PDB entry 5XAA | X-ray diffraction, 3.20 A resolution | chain A

== Chain A ==
Name: Sarcoplasmic/endoplasmic reticulum calcium ATPase 1
Organism: Oryctolagus cuniculus
Notes: EC 3.6.3.8
UniProt: P04191 (AT2A1_RABIT), isoform P04191-2; numbering as in UniProt (aligned over 1-994)
Amino-acid sequence (995 residues; row label = number of the first residue in the row; numbering starts at 0):
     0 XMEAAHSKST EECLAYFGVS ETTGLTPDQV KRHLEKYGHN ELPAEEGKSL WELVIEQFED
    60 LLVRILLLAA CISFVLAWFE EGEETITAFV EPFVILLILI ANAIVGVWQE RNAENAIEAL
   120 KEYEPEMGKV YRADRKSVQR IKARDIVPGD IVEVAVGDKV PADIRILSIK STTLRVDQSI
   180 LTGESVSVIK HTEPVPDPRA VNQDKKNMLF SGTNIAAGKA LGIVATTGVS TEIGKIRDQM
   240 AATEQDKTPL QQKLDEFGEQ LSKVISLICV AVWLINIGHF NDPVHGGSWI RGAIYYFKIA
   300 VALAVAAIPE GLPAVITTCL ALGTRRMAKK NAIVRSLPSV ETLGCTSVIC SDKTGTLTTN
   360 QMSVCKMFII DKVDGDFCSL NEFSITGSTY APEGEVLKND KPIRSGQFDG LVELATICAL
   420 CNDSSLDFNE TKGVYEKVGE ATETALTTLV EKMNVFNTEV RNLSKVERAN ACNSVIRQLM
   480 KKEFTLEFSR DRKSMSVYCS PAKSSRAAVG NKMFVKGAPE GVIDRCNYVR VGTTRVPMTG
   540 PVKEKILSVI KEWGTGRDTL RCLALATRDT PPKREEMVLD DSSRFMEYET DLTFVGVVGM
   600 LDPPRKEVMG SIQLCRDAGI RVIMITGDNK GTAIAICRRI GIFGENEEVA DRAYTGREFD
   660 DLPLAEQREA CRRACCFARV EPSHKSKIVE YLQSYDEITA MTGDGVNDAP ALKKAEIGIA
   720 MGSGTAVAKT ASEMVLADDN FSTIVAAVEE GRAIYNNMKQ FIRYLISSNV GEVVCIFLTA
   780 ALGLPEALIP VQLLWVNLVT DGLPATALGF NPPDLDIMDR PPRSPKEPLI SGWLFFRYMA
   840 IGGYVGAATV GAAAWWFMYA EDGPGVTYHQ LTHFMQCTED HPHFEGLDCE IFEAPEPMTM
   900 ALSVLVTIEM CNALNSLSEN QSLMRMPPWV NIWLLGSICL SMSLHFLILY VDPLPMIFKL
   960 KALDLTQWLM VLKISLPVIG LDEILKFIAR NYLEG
Modified / non-standard residues: ACE (acetyl group) at position 0
Construct notes: acetylation (0)
Ion coordination: Mg2+: Asp-351, Thr-353, Asp-703
Ligand contacts:
  - tetrafluoroaluminate (ALF): Thr-181, Gly-182, Glu-183, Asp-351, Lys-352, Thr-353, Ile-624, Thr-625, Gly-626, Lys-684, Asp-703, Asn-706, Asp-707
  - thapsigargin (TG1; octanoic acid [3S-[3alpha, 3abeta, 4alpha, 6beta, 6abeta, 7beta, 8alpha(Z), 9balpha]]-6-(acetyloxy)-2,3,-3a,4,5,6,6a,7,8,9b-decahydro-3,3a-dihydroxy-3,6,9-trimethyl-8-[(2-methyl-1-oxo-2-butenyl)ox y]-2-oxo-4-(1-oxobutoxy)-azuleno[4,5-b]furan-7-yl ester): Lys-252, Leu-253, Glu-255, Phe-256, Gln-259, Leu-260, Val-263, Ile-267, Ala-306, Ile-761, Ile-765, Asn-768, Val-769, Val-772, Val-773, Phe-776, Leu-828, Ile-829, Phe-834, Tyr-837, Met-838
Curated features (UniProtKB/Swiss-Prot):
  - region (Interaction with PLN): Ile-788 to Gly-808, Trp-932 to Leu-943
  - active site: Asp-351 (4-aspartylphosphate intermediate)
  - binding site (Ca(2+)): Val-304, Ala-305, Ile-307, Glu-309, Asn-768, Glu-771, Asn-796, Thr-799, Asp-800, Glu-908
  - binding site (Mg(2+)): Asp-351, Thr-353, Asp-703
  - binding site (ATP): Thr-353, Glu-442, Arg-489, Lys-515, Arg-560, Thr-625, Gly-626, Asp-627, Arg-678, Lys-684, Asn-706
  - modified residue: Thr-441 (Phosphothreonine), Thr-569 (Phosphothreonine), Ser-581 (Phosphoserine)

== In short ==
Chain A binds tetrafluoroaluminate and thapsigargin. Asp-351, Thr-353 and Asp-703 form the Mg2+ site. From
UniProt: active-site residue Asp-351, 10 Ca2+-binding residues, 3 Mg2+-binding residues and 11 ATP-binding
residues.
Chain A is Sarcoplasmic/endoplasmic reticulum calcium ATPase 1 (Oryctolagus cuniculus); the structure,
Complete structure factors and an atomic model of the calcium pump (SERCA1A) and associated phospholipids in
..., was determined by X-ray diffraction together with 5XA9, 5XAB, 5XA7 and 5XA8 from the same study.
